8XRI - chains B and H of the 6 polymer chains in the assembly; structure by X-ray diffraction, 2.92 A resolution.

Chain B:
Protein: DNA topoisomerase 2
Source organism: African swine fever virus BA71V
Notes: EC 5.6.2.2
UniProt: Q00942 (TOP2_ASFB7); residue numbers follow UniProt; this construct covers 409-1192
Amino-acid sequence (784 residues; numbered 409 to 1192; the number before each row is that of its first residue):
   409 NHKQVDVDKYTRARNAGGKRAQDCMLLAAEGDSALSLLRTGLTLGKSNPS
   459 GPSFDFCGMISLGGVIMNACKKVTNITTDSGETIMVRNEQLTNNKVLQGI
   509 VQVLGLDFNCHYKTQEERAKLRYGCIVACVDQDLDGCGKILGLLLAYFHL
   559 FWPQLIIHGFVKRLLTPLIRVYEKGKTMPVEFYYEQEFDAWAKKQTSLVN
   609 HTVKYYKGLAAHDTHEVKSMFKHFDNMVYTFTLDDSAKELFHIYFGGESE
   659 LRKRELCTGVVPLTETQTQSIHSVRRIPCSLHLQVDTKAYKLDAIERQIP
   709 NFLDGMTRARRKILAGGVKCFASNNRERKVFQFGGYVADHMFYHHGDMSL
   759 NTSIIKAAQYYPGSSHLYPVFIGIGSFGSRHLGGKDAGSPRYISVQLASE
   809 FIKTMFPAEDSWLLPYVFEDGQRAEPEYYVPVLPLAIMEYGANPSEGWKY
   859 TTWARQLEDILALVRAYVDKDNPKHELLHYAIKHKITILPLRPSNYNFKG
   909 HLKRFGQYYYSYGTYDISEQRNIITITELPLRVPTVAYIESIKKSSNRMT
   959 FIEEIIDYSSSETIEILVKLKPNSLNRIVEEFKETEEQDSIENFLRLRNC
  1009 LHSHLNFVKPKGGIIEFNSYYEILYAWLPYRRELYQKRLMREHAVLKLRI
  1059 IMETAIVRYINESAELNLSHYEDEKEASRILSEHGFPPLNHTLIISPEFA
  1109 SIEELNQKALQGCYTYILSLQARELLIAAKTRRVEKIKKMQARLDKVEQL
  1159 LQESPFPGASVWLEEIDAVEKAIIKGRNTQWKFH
Disordered / not traced: 409-412, 458, 485-491
Curated features (UniProtKB/Swiss-Prot):
  - active site: Tyr800 (O-(5'-phospho-DNA)-tyrosine intermediate)
  - binding site (Mg(2+)): Glu438, Asp539, Asp541
  - site: Arg799 (Transition state stabilizer)
  - mutagenesis: Tyr800 (Y800F: Complette loss of topoisomersae II activity)

Chain H:
Molecule: 28-nt DNA strand
Source organism: African swine fever virus BA71V
Sequence (28 nucleotides; numbered 1 to 28; the number before each row is that of its first residue):
     1 GAGCAGCCGAGCTGCAGCTCGGCTGCTC
Disordered / not traced: 1-9

How chain B and chain H interact:
Pairs across the interface - 13 pairs, chain B then chain H:
  Val607(B) with DC15(H), phosphate contact
  Ala730(B) with DG22(H), sugar contact
  Ser731(B) with DG21(H), phosphate contact; DG22(H), sugar contact
  Asn732(B) with DG21(H), sugar contact; DG22(H), phosphate contact
  Asn733(B) with DG22(H), hydrogen bond to the phosphate
  Lys811(B) with DG22(H), hydrogen bond to the phosphate; DC23(H), salt bridge to the phosphate
  His1099(B) with DG17(H), salt bridge to the phosphate
  Thr1100(B) with DA16(H), sugar contact; DG17(H), hydrogen bond to the phosphate
  Thr1123(B) with DG17(H), phosphate contact
Also at the interface, not in a pair above, chain B (11 interface residues in all): Arg734, Ser807
Also at the interface, not in a pair above, chain H (7 interface residues in all): DG14

Overview:
11 residues of chain B face 7 of chain H across their interface; the contacts include 3 hydrogen bonds and 2
salt bridges. Among the polar pairs are Asn733(B)-DG22(H), Lys811(B)-DG22(H) and Thr1100(B)-DG17(H).
Chain B is DNA topoisomerase 2 and chain H is a 28-nt DNA strand, both from African swine fever virus BA71V;
the structure, The crystal structure of AsfvTopII in complex with both G-DNA and T-DNA, was determined by
X-ray diffraction.
